PDB entry 3C3E | X-ray diffraction, 3.00 A resolution | chains A and B

[Chain A (and B)]
Name: 2-phospho-L-lactate transferase
From: Methanosarcina mazei Go1
Notes: EC 2.7.8.-; chain B of this document is another copy of the same molecule, construct and numbering; everything in this record applies to it too
UniProt: Q8PVT6 (COFD_METMA); numbering as in UniProt (aligned over 1-303)
Sequence (311 residues; row label = number of the first residue in the row):
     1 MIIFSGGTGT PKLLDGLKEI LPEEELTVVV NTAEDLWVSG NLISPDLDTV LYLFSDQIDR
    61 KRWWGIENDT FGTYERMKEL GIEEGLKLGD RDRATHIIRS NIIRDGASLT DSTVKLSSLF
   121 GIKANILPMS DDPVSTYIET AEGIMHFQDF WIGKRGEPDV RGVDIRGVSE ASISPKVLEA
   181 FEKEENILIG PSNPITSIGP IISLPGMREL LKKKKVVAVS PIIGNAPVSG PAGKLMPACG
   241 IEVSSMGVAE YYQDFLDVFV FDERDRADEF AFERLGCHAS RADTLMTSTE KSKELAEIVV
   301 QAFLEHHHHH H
Unresolved in the structure: 306-311
Sequence notes: expression tag (304-311)
Modified residues: Mse1, Mse77, Mse129, Mse145, Mse207, Mse236, Mse246, Mse286 (selenomethionine; parent Met)
Small-molecule neighbours:
  - FO1 (1-deoxy-1-(8-hydroxy-2,4-dioxo-3,4-dihydropyrimido[4,5-b]quinolin-10(2H)-yl)-D-ribitol): Ile43, Ser44, Pro45, Asp48, Trp64, Leu86, Lys87, Leu88, Asp92, Trp151, Ile152
  - GDP (guanosine-5'-diphosphate): Gly6, Gly7, Thr8, Gly9, Lys12, Phe147, Pro191, Ser192, Asn193, Ser197, Ser220, Pro221, Ile222, Ile223, Pro227, Val228, Ser229, Gly230, Pro231, Ala232, Thr284, Leu285, Mse286
UniProt features mapped onto this chain:
  - binding site (7,8-didemethyl-8-hydroxy-5-deazariboflavin): Asp48, Lys87
From the paper describing this entry:
  - binding site for GDP: Lys12, Pro191, Ser192, Asn193, Ser197, Ser220, Pro221, Ile223, Val228, Thr284, Mse286
  - contacts within the chain: Asp262-Thr284 (hydrogen bond)
  - binding site for FO1: Trp64
  - specificity-determining residues: Asp92 (proposed by the authors, not directly observed)
  - catalytic residues: Glu34, Asp46 (proposed by the authors, not directly observed)

[Interface between chain A and chain B]
Residue-residue contacts (47; chain A residue first):
  Ser39(A) with Asn41(B); Ile97(B); Arg104(B)
  Gly40(A) with Gly40(B); Arg104(B)
  Asn41(A) with Ser39(B)
  Gln57(A) with Arg76(B), hydrogen bond
  Gly72(A) with Asp90(B)
  Thr73(A) with Asp90(B), hydrogen bond (side chain-backbone); Arg93(B); Ala94(B); Ile97(B)
  Arg76(A) with Gln57(B); Arg91(B); Ala94(B); Phe120(B)
  Mse77(A) with Ala94(B), hydrophobic; Ile98(B), hydrophobic
  Glu79(A) with Arg91(B), salt bridge
  Leu80(A) with Ile98(B), hydrophobic; Leu119(B); Phe120(B), hydrophobic
  Ile82(A) with Ile98(B), hydrophobic; Leu119(B), hydrophobic
  Glu84(A) with Ile97(B)
  Asp90(A) with Thr73(B), hydrogen bond (backbone-side chain); Asp90(B)
  Arg91(A) with Arg76(B); Glu79(B), salt bridge
  Arg93(A) with Arg93(B); Ile97(B)
  Ala94(A) with Thr73(B); Arg76(B); Mse77(B), hydrophobic
  Ile97(A) with Ser39(B); Thr73(B); Mse77(B), hydrophobic; Arg93(B)
  Ile98(A) with Mse77(B), hydrophobic; Leu80(B), hydrophobic; Ile82(B), hydrophobic
  Arg104(A) with Ser39(B); Gly40(B)
  Leu119(A) with Leu80(B); Ile82(B), hydrophobic
  Phe120(A) with Arg76(B); Leu80(B), hydrophobic
Other interface residues (no listed pair), chain A (23 interface residues in all): Thr70, Asn101
Other interface residues (no listed pair), chain B (23 interface residues in all): Thr70, Gly72, Glu84, Asn101

[Summary]
Chain A and chain B each contribute 23 residues to their interface, with 3 hydrogen bonds and 2 salt bridges.
Polar contacts include Glu79(A)-Arg91(B), Gln57(A)-Arg76(B) and Thr73(A)-Asp90(B). Chain A binds compound FO1
and GDP. The paper reports catalytic residues Glu34(A) and Asp46(A); a binding site for GDP at Lys12(A),
Pro191(A) and Ser192(A) among others.
Chain A and chain B are both 2-phospho-L-lactate transferase (Methanosarcina mazei Go1); the structure,
Crystal structure of 2-phospho-(S)-lactate transferase from Methanosarcina mazei in complex with Fo and GDP.
Northeast Structural ..., was determined by X-ray diffraction (same publication as 3C3D).
